PDB entry 7W8G | electron microscopy, 2.52 A resolution | chains 2 and F of the 12 polymer chains in the assembly

[Chain 2]
Name: DNA replication licensing factor MCM2
From: Saccharomyces cerevisiae S288C
Notes: EC 3.6.4.12
UniProt: P29469 (MCM2_YEAST); residues 1-868 here = UniProt positions 1-868
Sequence (868 residues; each row starts with the number of its first residue):
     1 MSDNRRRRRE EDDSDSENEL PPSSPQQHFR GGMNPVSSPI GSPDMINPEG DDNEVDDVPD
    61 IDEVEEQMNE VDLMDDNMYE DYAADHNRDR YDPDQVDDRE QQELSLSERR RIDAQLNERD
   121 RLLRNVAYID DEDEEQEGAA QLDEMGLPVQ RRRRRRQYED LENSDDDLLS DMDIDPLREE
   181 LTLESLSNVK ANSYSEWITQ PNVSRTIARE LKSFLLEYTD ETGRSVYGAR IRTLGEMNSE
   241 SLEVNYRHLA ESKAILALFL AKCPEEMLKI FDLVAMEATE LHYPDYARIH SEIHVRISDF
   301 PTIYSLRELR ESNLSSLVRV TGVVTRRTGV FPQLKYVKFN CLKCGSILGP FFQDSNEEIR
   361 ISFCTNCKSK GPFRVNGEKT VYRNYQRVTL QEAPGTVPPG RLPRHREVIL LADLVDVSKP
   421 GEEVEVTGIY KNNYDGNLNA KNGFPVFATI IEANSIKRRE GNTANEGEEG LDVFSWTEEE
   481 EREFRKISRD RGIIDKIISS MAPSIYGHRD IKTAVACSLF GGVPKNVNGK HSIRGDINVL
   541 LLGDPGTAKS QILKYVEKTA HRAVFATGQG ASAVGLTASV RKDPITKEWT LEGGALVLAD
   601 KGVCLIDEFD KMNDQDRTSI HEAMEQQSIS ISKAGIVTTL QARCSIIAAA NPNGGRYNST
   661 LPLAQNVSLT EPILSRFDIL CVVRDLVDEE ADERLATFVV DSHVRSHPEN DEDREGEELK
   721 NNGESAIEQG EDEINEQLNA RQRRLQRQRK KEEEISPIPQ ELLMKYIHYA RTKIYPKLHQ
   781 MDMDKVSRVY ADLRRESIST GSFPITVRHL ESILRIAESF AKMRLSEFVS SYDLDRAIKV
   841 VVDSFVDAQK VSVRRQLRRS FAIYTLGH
Unresolved in the structure: 1-180, 460-472, 711-755, 867-868
Ion coordination: Zn2+: Cys-341, Cys-344, Cys-364, Cys-367; Mg2+ site 1: Ser-550 (together with ATP-gamma-S); Mg2+ site 2: Glu-625 (together with ATP-gamma-S) (shared with 1 residue of chain 5)
Ligand contacts:
  - ATP-gamma-S (AGS; phosphothiophosphoric acid-adenylate ester), molecule 1: Ser-504, Ile-505, Tyr-506, His-508, Pro-545, Gly-546, Thr-547, Ala-548, Lys-549, Ser-550, Gln-551, Glu-608, Asn-651, Leu-695, Phe-698, Val-699
  - ATP-gamma-S (AGS), molecule 2: His-531, Pro-672, Arg-676, Val-807, Arg-808, Glu-811
UniProt features mapped onto this chain:
  - zinc finger: Cys-341 to Cys-367 (C4-type)
  - motif: Ser-675 to Asp-678 (Arginine finger)
  - binding site (ATP): Gly-543 to Ser-550
  - modified residue (Phosphoserine): Ser-14, Ser-16, Ser-23, Ser-164, Ser-170
  - natural variant: Glu-392 (E392K: In allele MCM2-1)
  - mutagenesis: Cys-364 (C364Y/F/S/H: Loss of activity), Cys-367 (C367Y/F/S/H: Loss of activity), Lys-549 (K549A: Reduces MCM2-7 complex helicase activity. Abolishes MCM2-7 complex helicase activity; when associated with MCM5 A-422. Reduces MCM2-7 complex helicase activity; when associated with MCM3 A-415), Arg-676 (R676A: Loss of MCM2-7 complex helicase activity)

[Chain F]
Name: DNA replication licensing factor MCM6
From: Saccharomyces cerevisiae S288C
Notes: EC 3.6.4.12
UniProt: P53091 (MCM6_YEAST); residue numbers follow UniProt; this construct covers 1-1017
Sequence (1017 residues; numbered 1 to 1017; the number before each row is that of its first residue):
     1 MSSPFPADTP SSNRPSNSSP PPSSIGAGFG SSSGLDSQIG SRLHFPSSSQ PHVSNSQTGP
    61 FVNDSTQFSS QRLQTDGSAT NDMEGNEPAR SFKSRALNHV KKVDDVTGEK VREAFEQFLE
   121 DFSVQSTDTG EVEKVYRAQI EFMKIYDLNT IYIDYQHLSM RENGALAMAI SEQYYRFLPF
   181 LQKGLRRVVR KYAPELLNTS DSLKRSEGDE GQADEDEQQD DDMNGSSLPR DSGSSAAPGN
   241 GTSAMATRSI TTSTSPEQTE RVFQISFFNL PTVHRIRDIR SEKIGSLLSI SGTVTRTSEV
   301 RPELYKASFT CDMCRAIVDN VEQSFKYTEP TFCPNPSCEN RAFWTLNVTR SRFLDWQKVR
   361 IQENANEIPT GSMPRTLDVI LRGDSVERAK PGDRCKFTGV EIVVPDVTQL GLPGVKPSST
   421 LDTRGISKTT EGLNSGVTGL RSLGVRDLTY KISFLACHVI SIGSNIGASS PDANSNNRET
   481 ELQMAANLQA NNVYQDNERD QEVFLNSLSS DEINELKEMV KDEHIYDKLV RSIAPAVFGH
   541 EAVKKGILLQ MLGGVHKSTV EGIKLRGDIN ICVVGDPSTS KSQFLKYVVG FAPRSVYTSG
   601 KASSAAGLTA AVVRDEEGGD YTIEAGALML ADNGICCIDE FDKMDISDQV AIHEAMEQQT
   661 ISIAKAGIHA TLNARTSILA AANPVGGRYN RKLSLRGNLN MTAPIMSRFD LFFVILDDCN
   721 EKIDTELASH IVDLHMKRDE AIEPPFSAEQ LRRYIKYART FKPILTKEAR SYLVEKYKEL
   781 RKDDAQGFSR SSYRITVRQL ESMIRLSEAI ARANCVDEIT PSFIAEAYDL LRQSIIRVDV
   841 DDVEMDEEFD NIESQSHAAS GNNDDNDDGT GSGVITSEPP ADIEEGQSEA TARPGTSEKK
   901 KTTVTYDKYV SMMNMIVRKI AEVDREGAEE LTAVDIVDWY LLQKENDLGS LAEYWEERRL
   961 AFKVIKRLVK DRILMEIHGT RHNLRDLENE ENENNKTVYV IHPNCEVLDQ LEPQDSS
Unresolved in the structure: 1-100, 200-259, 434-440, 468-497, 844-1017
Ion coordination: Zn2+: Cys-311, Cys-314, Cys-333, Cys-338; Mg2+: Ser-582 (together with ATP-gamma-S)
Ligand contacts:
  - ATP-gamma-S (AGS; phosphothiophosphoric acid-adenylate ester), molecule 1: Ala-536, Val-537, Phe-538, His-540, Pro-577, Ser-578, Thr-579, Ser-580, Lys-581, Ser-582, Gln-583, Asn-683, Leu-727, His-730, Ile-731
  - ATP-gamma-S (AGS), molecule 2: Ser-707, Arg-708, Val-797, Arg-798, Glu-801
UniProt features mapped onto this chain:
  - motif: Ser-707 to Asp-710 (Arginine finger)
  - binding site (ATP): Gly-575 to Ser-582
  - modified residue: Ser-78 (Phosphoserine), Ser-249 (Phosphoserine), Ser-372 (Phosphoserine), Thr-766 (Phosphothreonine)
  - mutagenesis: Lys-581 (K581A: Loss of MCM2-7 complex helicase activity)

[How chain 2 and chain F interact]
Pairs across the interface (19; chain 2 residue first):
  Asn-340(2) with Glu-431(F), hydrogen bond
  Leu-342(2) with Glu-431(F); Gly-432(F); Leu-433(F)
  Lys-343(2) with Arg-441(F)
  Cys-344(2) with Lys-428(F)
  Gly-345(2) with Lys-428(F); Thr-429(F), hydrogen bond (backbone-backbone)
  Ser-346(2) with Ile-426(F); Ser-427(F); Lys-428(F)
  Ile-347(2) with Ser-427(F), hydrogen bond (backbone-backbone); Thr-429(F)
  Ser-362(2) with Asn-340(F)
  Phe-363(2) with Asn-340(F); Ala-342(F), hydrophobic
  Asn-366(2) with Ile-426(F)
  Lys-370(2) with Phe-343(F)
  Arg-374(2) with Glu-431(F), salt bridge
Other interface residues (no listed pair), chain F (12 interface residues in all): Glu-339

[Overview]
Chain 2 and chain F each contribute 12 residues to their interface; the contacts include 3 hydrogen bonds and
1 salt bridge. Polar pairs include Arg-374(2)/Glu-431(F), Asn-340(2)/Glu-431(F) and Gly-345(2)/Thr-429(F).
Ligands of chain 2: ATP-gamma-S. Bound to chain F: ATP-gamma-S.
Chain 2 is DNA replication licensing factor MCM2 and chain F is DNA replication licensing factor MCM6, both
from Saccharomyces cerevisiae S288C; the structure, Cryo-EM structure of MCM double hexamer, was determined by
electron microscopy (same publication as 7V3U and 7V3V).
